PDB entry 2SLI | X-ray diffraction, 1.80 A resolution | chain A

# Chain A
Name: Intramolecular trans-sialidase
Organism: Macrobdella decora
Notes: EC 3.2.1.18; fragment: devoid of n-terminal 28 residues
UniProtKB: Q27701 (NANL_MACDE); numbering as in UniProt (aligned over 81-759)
Chain sequence (679 residues; numbered 81 to 759; the number before each row is that of its first residue):
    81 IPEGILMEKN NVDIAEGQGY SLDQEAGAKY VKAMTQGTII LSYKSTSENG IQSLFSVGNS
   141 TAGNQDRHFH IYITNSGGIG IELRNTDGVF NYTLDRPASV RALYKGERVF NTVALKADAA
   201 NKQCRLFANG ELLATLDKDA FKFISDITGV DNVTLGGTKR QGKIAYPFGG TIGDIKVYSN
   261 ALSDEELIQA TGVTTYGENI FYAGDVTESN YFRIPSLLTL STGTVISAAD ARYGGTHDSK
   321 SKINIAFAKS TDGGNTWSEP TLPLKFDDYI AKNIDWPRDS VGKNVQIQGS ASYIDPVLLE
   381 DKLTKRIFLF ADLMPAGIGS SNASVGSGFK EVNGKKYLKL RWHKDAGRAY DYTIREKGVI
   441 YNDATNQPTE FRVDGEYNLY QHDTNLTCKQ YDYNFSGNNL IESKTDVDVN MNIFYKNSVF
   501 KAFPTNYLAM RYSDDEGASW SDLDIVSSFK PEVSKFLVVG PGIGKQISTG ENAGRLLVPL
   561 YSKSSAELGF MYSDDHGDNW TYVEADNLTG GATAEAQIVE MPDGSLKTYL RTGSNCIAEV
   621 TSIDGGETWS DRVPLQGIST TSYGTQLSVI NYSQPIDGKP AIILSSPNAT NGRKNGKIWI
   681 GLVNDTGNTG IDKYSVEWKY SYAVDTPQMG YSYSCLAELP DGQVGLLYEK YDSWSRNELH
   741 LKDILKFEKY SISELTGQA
Residues lining bound ligands: 2,7-anhydro-neu5ac (SKD; 2-acetylamino-7-(1,2-dihydroxy-ethyl)-3-hydroxy-6,8-dioxa-bicyclo[3.2.1]octane-5-carboxylic acid): Arg293, Ile294, Arg312, Asp318, Ile374, Asp375, Asp392, Met394, Ser400, Val538, Tyr561, Thr593, Glu595, Arg611, Arg673, Tyr713, Ser733, Trp734
Curated features (UniProtKB/Swiss-Prot):
  - active site: Asp318 (Proton acceptor), Glu595, Tyr713 (Nucleophile)
  - binding site (substrate): Arg293, Arg611, Arg673

# Summary
Bound to chain A: 2,7-anhydro-neu5ac. UniProt lists 3 active-site residues and 3 substrate-binding residues.
Chain A is Intramolecular trans-sialidase (Macrobdella decora); the structure, Leech intramolecular
trans-sialidase complexed with 2,7-anhydro-NEU5AC, the reaction product, was determined by X-ray diffraction
together with 4SLI and 3SLI from the same study.
